Entry 5WO3 (X-ray diffraction, 1.87 A resolution); this record covers chains A and B.

[Chain A (and B)]
Name: Periplasmic chaperone Spy
From: Escherichia coli
Notes: chain B of this document is another copy of the same molecule, construct and numbering; everything in this record applies to it too
UniProtKB: P77754 (SPY_ECOLI); residues 29-124 here correspond to UniProt positions 52-147 (UniProt number = residue number + 23)
Amino-acid sequence (97 residues; numbered 28 to 124; the number before each row is that of its first residue):
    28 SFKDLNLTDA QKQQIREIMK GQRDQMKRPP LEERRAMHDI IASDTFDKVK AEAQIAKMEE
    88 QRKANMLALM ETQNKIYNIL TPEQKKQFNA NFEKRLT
Unresolved in the structure: 51-56, 124 (chain B: 28, 51-57, 123-124)
Sequence notes: expression tag (28); engineered mutation L96 (His119 in P77754)
Reported in the primary citation:
  - conformationally variable residues (order/disorder transition): K47 to P57

[Chain A / chain B interface]
Pairs across the interface (63):
  E60(A) with R89(B), salt bridge
  R61(A) with F119(B), hydrogen bond (side chain-backbone); R122(B)
  R62(A) with E120(B), salt bridge
  H65(A) with N116(B), hydrogen bond; F119(B); E120(B), salt bridge
  I67(A) with M97(B), hydrophobic; N101(B), hydrogen bond (backbone-side chain)
  I68(A) with Q100(B); N101(B), hydrogen bond (backbone-side chain); Y104(B); F115(B), hydrophobic; F119(B), hydrophobic
  A69(A) with Y104(B); N116(B)
  S70(A) with N101(B), hydrogen bond (backbone-side chain); N105(B), hydrogen bond (backbone-side chain)
  D71(A) with N105(B)
  T72(A) with N101(B), hydrogen bond (backbone-side chain)
  F73(A) with L94(B); M97(B), hydrophobic; E98(B); N101(B)
  A78(A) with L94(B), hydrophobic
  E79(A) with K90(B), salt bridge
  Q81(A) with M97(B)
  I82(A) with R89(B), hydrogen bond (backbone-side chain); K90(B); M93(B), hydrophobic; L94(B), hydrophobic; M97(B), hydrophobic
  R89(A) with E86(B), salt bridge; R89(B)
  K90(A) with E79(B), salt bridge; I82(B)
  M93(A) with I82(B), hydrophobic
  L94(A) with A78(B), hydrophobic; E79(B); I82(B), hydrophobic
  M97(A) with M64(B), hydrophobic; F73(B); A78(B), hydrophobic; I82(B), hydrophobic
  E98(A) with F73(B)
  Q100(A) with I68(B)
  N101(A) with I67(B), hydrogen bond (side chain-backbone); I68(B), hydrogen bond (side chain-backbone); S70(B), hydrogen bond (side chain-backbone); T72(B); F73(B)
  Y104(A) with I68(B); A69(B)
  N105(A) with S70(B), hydrogen bond (side chain-backbone); D71(B)
  F115(A) with I68(B), hydrophobic
  N116(A) with H65(B), hydrogen bond
  F119(A) with R61(B); H65(B); I68(B), hydrophobic
  E120(A) with H65(B), salt bridge
  R122(A) with R61(B), hydrogen bond (backbone-side chain)
  L123(A) with R61(B)
Also at the interface, not in a pair above, chain A (34 interface residues in all): M64, K75, E86
Also at the interface, not in a pair above, chain B (30 interface residues in all): K75

[Overview]
34 residues of chain A and 30 residues of chain B are in contact; the contacts include 14 hydrogen bonds and 7
salt bridges. Polar pairs include E60(A)-R89(B), R62(A)-E120(B) and H65(A)-E120(B). The paper reports
conformational variability at K47(A).
Chain A and chain B are both Periplasmic chaperone Spy (Escherichia coli); the structure, Chaperone Spy bound
to Im7 (Im7 un-modeled), was determined by X-ray diffraction (same publication as 5WNW, 5WO1 and 5WO2).
